PDB entry 4MGA | X-ray diffraction, 1.80 A resolution | chains A and B of the 4 polymer chains in the assembly

# Chain A
Protein: Estrogen receptor
From: Homo sapiens
Notes: fragment: ligand binding domain
Reference sequence: P03372 (ESR1_HUMAN); residues 302-552 here = UniProt positions 302-552
Chain sequence (255 residues; row label = number of the first residue in the row):
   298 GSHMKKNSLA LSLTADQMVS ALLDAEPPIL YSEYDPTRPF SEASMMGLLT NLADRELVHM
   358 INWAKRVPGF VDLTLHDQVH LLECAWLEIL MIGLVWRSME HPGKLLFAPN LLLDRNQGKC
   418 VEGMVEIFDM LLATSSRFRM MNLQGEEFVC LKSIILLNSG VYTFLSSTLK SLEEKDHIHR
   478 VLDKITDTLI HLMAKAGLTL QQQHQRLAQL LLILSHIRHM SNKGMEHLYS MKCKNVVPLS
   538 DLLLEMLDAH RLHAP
Disordered / not traced: 298-304, 418-419, 462-463, 550-552
Differences from the reference sequence: expression tag (298-301); engineered mutation Ser537 (Tyr in P03372)
Modified residues: Cys381 (s-hydroxycysteine; CSO); Cys530 (s-hydroxycysteine; CSO)
Ligand contacts: 4-(2,4,4-trimethylpentan-2-yl)phenol (27L): Leu346, Thr347, Ala350, Glu353, Leu384, Leu387, Met388, Leu391, Arg394, Phe404
What the authors report for this chain:
  - specificity-determining residues: Met421 (proposed by the authors, not directly observed)
  - mutagenesis - Y537S: increased stability (citing earlier work)

# Chain B
Protein: Estrogen receptor
From: Homo sapiens
Notes: fragment: ligand binding domain
Reference sequence: P03372 (ESR1_HUMAN); residue numbers follow UniProt; this construct covers 302-552
Chain sequence (255 residues; numbered 298 to 552; the number before each row is that of its first residue):
   298 GSHMKKNSLA LSLTADQMVS ALLDAEPPIL YSEYDPTRPF SEASMMGLLT NLADRELVHM
   358 INWAKRVPGF VDLTLHDQVH LLECAWLEIL MIGLVWRSME HPGKLLFAPN LLLDRNQGKC
   418 VEGMVEIFDM LLATSSRFRM MNLQGEEFVC LKSIILLNSG VYTFLSSTLK SLEEKDHIHR
   478 VLDKITDTLI HLMAKAGLTL QQQHQRLAQL LLILSHIRHM SNKGMEHLYS MKCKNVVPLS
   538 DLLLEMLDAH RLHAP
Disordered / not traced: 298-302, 462-471, 549-552
Differences from the reference sequence: expression tag (298-301); engineered mutation Ser537 (Tyr in P03372)
Modified residues: Cys381 (s-hydroxycysteine; CSO); Cys417 (s-hydroxycysteine; CSO); Cys530 (s-hydroxycysteine; CSO)
Ligand contacts: 4-(2,4,4-trimethylpentan-2-yl)phenol (27L): Met343, Leu346, Thr347, Ala350, Glu353, Leu384, Leu387, Met388, Leu391, Arg394, Phe404

# Chain A / chain B interface
Contacting residue pairs - 58 pairs, chain A then chain B:
  Ala430(A) - Tyr459(B)
  Arg434(A) - Tyr459(B)  hydrogen bond
  Arg434(A) - His476(B)
  Ile451(A) - Leu509(B)  hydrophobic
  Asn455(A) - Leu509(B)
  Asn455(A) - His513(B)  hydrogen bond (backbone-side chain)
  Ser456(A) - His513(B)
  Val458(A) - His513(B)
  Tyr459(A) - Ala430(B)
  Tyr459(A) - Arg434(B)  hydrogen bond
  Tyr459(A) - Ile510(B)
  Tyr459(A) - His513(B)
  His476(A) - Arg434(B)
  Asp480(A) - Gln502(B)
  Asp480(A) - Gln506(B)  hydrogen bond
  Thr483(A) - His501(B)
  Thr483(A) - Ala505(B)
  Asp484(A) - Gln498(B)  hydrogen bond
  Asp484(A) - His501(B)  salt bridge
  Asp484(A) - Gln502(B)  hydrogen bond
  Ile487(A) - His501(B)
  Leu497(A) - Leu497(B)  hydrophobic
  Gln498(A) - Asp484(B)  hydrogen bond
  His501(A) - Thr483(B)
  His501(A) - Ile487(B)
  His501(A) - His501(B)
  His501(A) - Leu504(B)
  Gln502(A) - Asp480(B)
  Gln502(A) - Asp484(B)  hydrogen bond
  Leu504(A) - His501(B)
  Ala505(A) - Thr483(B)
  Ala505(A) - Leu508(B)  hydrophobic
  Gln506(A) - Asp480(B)  hydrogen bond
  Leu508(A) - Ala505(B)  hydrophobic
  Leu509(A) - Ile451(B)  hydrophobic
  Leu509(A) - Asn455(B)
  Leu509(A) - Leu511(B)  hydrophobic
  Leu511(A) - Leu509(B)  hydrophobic
  Ser512(A) - Leu511(B)  hydrogen bond (side chain-backbone)
  Ser512(A) - Ser512(B)  hydrogen bond (side chain-backbone)
  Ser512(A) - Arg515(B)  hydrogen bond
  His513(A) - Asn455(B)  hydrogen bond (side chain-backbone)
  His513(A) - Ser456(B)
  His513(A) - Val458(B)
  His513(A) - Tyr459(B)
  His513(A) - Arg515(B)
  Arg515(A) - Ser512(B)  hydrogen bond
  Arg515(A) - His513(B)  hydrogen bond
  Arg515(A) - His516(B)
  His516(A) - Cys381(B)
  His516(A) - Arg515(B)
  His516(A) - Asn519(B)  hydrogen bond
  Asn519(A) - His516(B)  hydrogen bond
  Asn519(A) - Asn519(B)  hydrogen bond
  Lys520(A) - His547(B)  hydrogen bond (side chain-backbone)
  Glu523(A) - Glu523(B)
  His547(A) - Lys520(B)
  Leu549(A) - Lys520(B)
Also at the interface, not in a pair above, chain A (36 interface residues in all): Cys381, Met427, Thr460, Leu479, Ile510
Also at the interface, not in a pair above, chain B (36 interface residues in all): Met427, Thr460, Leu479, Gln500

# Overview
The chain A/chain B interface involves 36 residues from each chain; the contacts include 19 hydrogen bonds and
1 salt bridge. Polar contacts include Asp484(A)-His501(B), Arg434(A)-Tyr459(B) and Asn455(A)-His513(B).
Ligands of chain A: 4-(2,4,4-trimethylpentan-2-yl)phenol. Chain B binds 4-(2,4,4-trimethylpentan-2-yl)phenol.
The paper reports that Y537S of chain A increases stability; the specificity determinant Met421(A).
Here chain A is Estrogen receptor and chain B is Estrogen receptor, both from Homo sapiens. Entry 4MGA
(Crystal structure of hERa-LBD (Y537S) in complex with 4-tert-octylphenol) was determined by X-ray diffraction
together with 4MG5, 4MG6, 4MG7, 4MG8, 4MG9, 4MGB, 4MGC and 4MGD from the same study.
